4KGH - chains B and A; structure by X-ray diffraction, 2.81 A resolution.

[Chain B (and A)]
Name: BPI fold-containing family A member 1
Organism: Homo sapiens
Notes: chain A of this document is another copy of the same molecule, construct and numbering; everything in this record applies to it too
UniProtKB: Q9NP55 (BPIA1_HUMAN); numbering as in UniProt (aligned over 19-256)
Amino-acid sequence (240 residues; each row starts with the number of its first residue):
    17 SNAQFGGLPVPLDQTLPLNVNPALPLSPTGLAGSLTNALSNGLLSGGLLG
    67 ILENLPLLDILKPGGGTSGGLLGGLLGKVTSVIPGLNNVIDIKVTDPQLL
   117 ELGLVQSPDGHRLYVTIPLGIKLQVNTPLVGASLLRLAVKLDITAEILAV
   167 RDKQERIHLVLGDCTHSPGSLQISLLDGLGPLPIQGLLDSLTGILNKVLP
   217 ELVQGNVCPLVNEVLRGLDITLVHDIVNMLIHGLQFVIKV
Unresolved in the structure: 17-42, 78-88, 102, 170-172, 255-256 (chain A: 17-42, 77-90, 193-197, 255-256)
Disulfides: Cys-180/Cys-224
Differences from the reference sequence: expression tag (17-18)
What the authors report for this chain:
  - contacts within the chain: Asp-112/Lys-138

[Chain B / chain A interface]
Contacting residue pairs (29; chain B residue first):
  Pro-44(B) with Ser-50(A); Asp-235(A)
  Thr-45(B) with Ser-50(A); Asp-235(A), hydrogen bond; Thr-237(A); Leu-238(A)
  Gly-46(B) with Thr-237(A); Leu-238(A); Asp-241(A)
  Leu-47(B) with Leu-47(A), hydrophobic; Asp-241(A), hydrogen bond (backbone-side chain)
  Ser-50(B) with Thr-45(A)
  Asp-235(B) with Pro-44(A); Thr-45(A)
  Thr-237(B) with Thr-45(A); Gly-46(A)
  Leu-238(B) with Thr-45(A)
  Asp-241(B) with Gly-46(A); Leu-47(A), hydrogen bond (side chain-backbone); Phe-252(A)
  Asn-244(B) with Met-245(A); Gln-251(A), hydrogen bond (side chain-backbone)
  His-248(B) with Leu-250(A)
  Leu-250(B) with His-248(A)
  Gln-251(B) with His-240(A), hydrogen bond (backbone-side chain); Asn-244(A)
  Phe-252(B) with Thr-237(A); Asp-241(A)
  Ile-254(B) with His-240(A)
Other interface residues (no listed pair), chain B (20 interface residues in all): Ala-48, Ala-54, Asn-57, His-240, Met-245
Other interface residues (no listed pair), chain A (19 interface residues in all): Asn-53, Ala-54, Asn-57

[Overview]
20 residues of chain B and 19 residues of chain A are in contact, with 5 hydrogen bonds. Polar contacts
include Thr-45(B)/Asp-235(A), Leu-47(B)/Asp-241(A) and Asn-244(B)/Gln-251(A). From the paper: contacts within
the chain involving Asp-112(B) and Lys-138(B).
Both chains are BPI fold-containing family A member 1 (Homo sapiens). Entry 4KGH (Crystal Structure of human
splunc1 lacking the secretion signal sequence) was determined by X-ray diffraction together with 4KGO from the
same study.
